Entry 5MLO (X-ray diffraction, 1.96 A resolution); this record covers chains C and E of the 3 polymer chains in the assembly.

# Chain C (and E)
Molecule: Proliferating cell nuclear antigen
Organism: Homo sapiens
Notes: chain E of this document is another copy of the same molecule, construct and numbering; everything in this record applies to it too
UniProt: P12004 (PCNA_HUMAN); residue numbers follow UniProt; this construct covers 1-261
Chain sequence (261 residues; each row starts with the number of its first residue):
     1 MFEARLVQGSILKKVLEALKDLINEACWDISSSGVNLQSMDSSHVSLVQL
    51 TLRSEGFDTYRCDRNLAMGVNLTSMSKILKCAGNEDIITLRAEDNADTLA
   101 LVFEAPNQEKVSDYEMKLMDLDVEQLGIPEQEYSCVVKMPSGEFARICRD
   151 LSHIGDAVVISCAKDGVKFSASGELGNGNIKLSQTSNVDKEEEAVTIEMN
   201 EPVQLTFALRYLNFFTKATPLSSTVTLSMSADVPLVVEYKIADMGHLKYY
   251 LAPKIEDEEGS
Unresolved in the structure: 256-261
Swiss-Prot annotation at these positions:
  - DNA-binding region: Arg61 to Lys80
  - modified residue: Lys14 (N6-acetyllysine), Lys77 (N6-acetyllysine), Lys80 (N6-acetyllysine), Tyr211 (Phosphotyrosine), Lys248 (N6-acetyllysine)
  - cross-link (Glycyl lysine isopeptide (Lys-Gly)): Lys164 (interchain with G-Cter in SUMO2), Lys254 (interchain with G-Cter in SUMO2)
Ion coordination: Na+ site 1: Ser32 (shared with 2 residues of chain A); Na+ site 2 near Gln108 (its only coordinating residue here)

# How chain C and chain E interact
Pairs across the interface (37):
  Ser74(C) with Leu175(E)
  Ile78(C) with Leu175(E), hydrophobic
  Lys80(C) with Arg146(E), hydrogen bond (backbone-side chain)
  Cys81(C) with Arg146(E); Asp150(E)
  Ala82(C) with Arg146(E), hydrogen bond (backbone-side chain)
  Gly83(C) with Arg146(E)
  Gln108(C) with Glu143(E), hydrogen bond; Leu182(E)
  Glu109(C) with Lys181(E); Leu182(E); Ser183(E), hydrogen bond (backbone-backbone); Gln184(E); Thr185(E)
  Lys110(C) with Glu143(E), salt bridge; Ile180(E); Lys181(E); Leu182(E)
  Val111(C) with Asn179(E); Ile180(E); Lys181(E), hydrogen bond (backbone-backbone)
  Ser112(C) with Asn179(E); Ile180(E)
  Asp113(C) with Gly178(E); Asn179(E), hydrogen bond (backbone-backbone)
  Tyr114(C) with Leu151(E); Ile154(E), hydrophobic; Asn177(E); Gly178(E); Ile180(E)
  Glu115(C) with Gly176(E); Asn177(E), hydrogen bond (backbone-backbone)
  Met116(C) with Leu175(E)
  Lys117(C) with Gly173(E); Glu174(E), hydrogen bond (side chain-backbone); Leu175(E), hydrogen bond (backbone-backbone); Gly176(E)
Interface residues without a listed pair, chain C (17 interface residues in all): Lys77
Interface residues without a listed pair, chain E (20 interface residues in all): Ile147, His153

# Summary
The interface between chain C and chain E involves 17 residues on one side and 20 on the other, with 9
hydrogen bonds and 1 salt bridge. Polar contacts include Lys110(C)-Glu143(E), Lys80(C)-Arg146(E) and
Ala82(C)-Arg146(E).
Both chains are Proliferating cell nuclear antigen (Homo sapiens). Entry 5MLO (Crystal structure of human PCNA
in complex with ZRANB3 PIP box peptide) was determined by X-ray diffraction together with 5MKW and 5MLW from
the same study.
